PDB entry 9FJK | electron microscopy, 2.84 A resolution | chains B and C of the 5 polymer chains in the assembly

== Chain B (and C) ==
Molecule: Spike glycoprotein, Fibritin
Source organism: Severe acute respiratory syndrome coronavirus 2
Notes: chain C of this document is another copy of the same molecule, construct and numbering; everything in this record applies to it too
Reference sequence: chimeric construct of P0DTC2, P10104: residues 1-1204 from P0DTC2 (SPIKE_SARS2) positions 1-1204 (same numbers); residues 1208-1234 from P10104 positions 458-484 (UniProt number = residue number - 750)
Amino-acid sequence (1277 residues; row label = number of the first residue in the row):
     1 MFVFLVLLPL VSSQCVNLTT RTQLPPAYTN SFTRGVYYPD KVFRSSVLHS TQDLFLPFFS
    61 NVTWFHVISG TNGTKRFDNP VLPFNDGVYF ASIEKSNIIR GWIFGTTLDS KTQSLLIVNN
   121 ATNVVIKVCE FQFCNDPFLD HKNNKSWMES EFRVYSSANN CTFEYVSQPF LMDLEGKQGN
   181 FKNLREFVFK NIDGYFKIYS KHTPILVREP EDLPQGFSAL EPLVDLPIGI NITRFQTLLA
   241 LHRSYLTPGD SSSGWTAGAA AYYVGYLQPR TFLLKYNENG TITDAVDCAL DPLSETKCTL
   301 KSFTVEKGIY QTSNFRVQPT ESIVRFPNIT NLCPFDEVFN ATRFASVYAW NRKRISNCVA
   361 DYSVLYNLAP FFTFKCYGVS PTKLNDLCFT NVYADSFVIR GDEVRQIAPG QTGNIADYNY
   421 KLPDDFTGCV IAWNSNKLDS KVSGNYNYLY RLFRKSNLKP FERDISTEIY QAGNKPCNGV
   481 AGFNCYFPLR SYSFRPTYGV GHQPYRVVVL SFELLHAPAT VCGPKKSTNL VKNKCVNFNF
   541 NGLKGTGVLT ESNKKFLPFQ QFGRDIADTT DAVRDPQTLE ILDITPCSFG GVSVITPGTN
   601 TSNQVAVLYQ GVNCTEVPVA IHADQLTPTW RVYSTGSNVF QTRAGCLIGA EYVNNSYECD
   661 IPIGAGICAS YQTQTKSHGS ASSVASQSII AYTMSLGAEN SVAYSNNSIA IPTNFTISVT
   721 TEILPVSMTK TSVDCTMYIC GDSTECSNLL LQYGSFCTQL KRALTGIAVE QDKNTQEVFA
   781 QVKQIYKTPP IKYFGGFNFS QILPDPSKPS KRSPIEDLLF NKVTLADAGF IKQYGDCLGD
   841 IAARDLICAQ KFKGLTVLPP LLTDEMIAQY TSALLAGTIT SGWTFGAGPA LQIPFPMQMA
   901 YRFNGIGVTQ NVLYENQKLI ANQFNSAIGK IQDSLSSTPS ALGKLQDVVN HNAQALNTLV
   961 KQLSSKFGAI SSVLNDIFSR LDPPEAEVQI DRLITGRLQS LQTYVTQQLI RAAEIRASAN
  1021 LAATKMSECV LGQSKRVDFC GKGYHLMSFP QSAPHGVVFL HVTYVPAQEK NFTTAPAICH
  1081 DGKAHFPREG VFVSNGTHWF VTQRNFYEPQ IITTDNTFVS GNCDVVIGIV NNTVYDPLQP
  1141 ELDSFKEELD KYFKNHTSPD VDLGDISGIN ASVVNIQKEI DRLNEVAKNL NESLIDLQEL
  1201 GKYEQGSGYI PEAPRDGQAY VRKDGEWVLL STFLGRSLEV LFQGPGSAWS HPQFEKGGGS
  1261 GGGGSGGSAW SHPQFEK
Unresolved in the structure: 1-16, 67-77, 141-150, 174-180, 240-260, 369-373, 412, 497-502, 675-684, 834-843, 1145-1277 (chain C: 1-16, 67-77, 141-150, 174-180, 240-260, 497-500, 675-684, 834-843, 1145-1277)
Construct notes: variant Val-67 (Ala in P0DTC2), Ile-93 (Thr95 in P0DTC2), Asp-140 (Gly142 in P0DTC2), Leu-206 (Asn211 in P0DTC2), Val-207 (Leu212 in P0DTC2), Arg-208 (Val213 in P0DTC2), Glu-209 (Arg214 in P0DTC2), Asp-336 (Gly339 in P0DTC2), Leu-368 (Ser371 in P0DTC2), Pro-370 (Ser373 in P0DTC2), Phe-372 (Ser375 in P0DTC2), Asn-414 (Lys417 in P0DTC2), Lys-437 (Asn440 in P0DTC2), Ser-443 (Gly446 in P0DTC2), Asn-474 (Ser477 in P0DTC2), Lys-475 (Thr478 in P0DTC2), Ala-481 (Glu484 in P0DTC2), Arg-490 (Gln493 in P0DTC2), Ser-493 (Gly496 in P0DTC2), Arg-495 (Gln498 in P0DTC2), Tyr-498 (Asn501 in P0DTC2), His-502 (Tyr505 in P0DTC2), Lys-544 (Thr547 in P0DTC2), Gly-611 (Asp614 in P0DTC2), Tyr-652 (His655 in P0DTC2), Lys-676 (Asn679 in P0DTC2), His-678 (Pro681 in P0DTC2), Lys-761 (Asn764 in P0DTC2), Tyr-793 (Asp796 in P0DTC2), Lys-853 (Asn856 in P0DTC2), His-951 (Gln954 in P0DTC2), Lys-966 (Asn969 in P0DTC2), Phe-978 (Leu981 in P0DTC2); insertion (210-211); engineered mutation Gly-679 (Arg682 in P0DTC2), Ser-680 (Arg683 in P0DTC2), Ser-682 (Arg685 in P0DTC2), Pro-889 (Ala892 in P0DTC2), Pro-896 (Ala899 in P0DTC2), Pro-939 (Ala942 in P0DTC2), Pro-983 (Lys986 in P0DTC2), Pro-984 (Val987 in P0DTC2), Leu-1229 (Phe479 in P10104); conflict Pro-814 (Phe817 in P0DTC2); linker (1205-1207); expression tag (1235-1277)
UniProt features mapped onto this chain:
  - glycosylation (N-linked (GlcNAc...) asparagine): Asn-17 (complex), Asn-61 (hybrid), Asn-331 (complex), Asn-603 (hybrid)
Disulfide bonds: Cys-288/Cys-298, Cys-376/Cys-429, Cys-477/Cys-485, Cys-535/Cys-587, Cys-614/Cys-646, Cys-659/Cys-668, Cys-735/Cys-757, Cys-740/Cys-746, Cys-1029/Cys-1040, Cys-1079/Cys-1123

== Interface between chain B and chain C ==
Contacting residue pairs (190):
  Tyr-38(B) / Leu-557(C)  hydrophobic
  Tyr-38(B) / Phe-559(C)  hydrophobic
  Asp-40(B) / Phe-559(C)
  Lys-41(B) / Phe-559(C)
  Lys-41(B) / Gln-560(C)
  Lys-41(B) / Gln-561(C)  hydrogen bond (backbone-backbone)
  Lys-41(B) / Phe-562(C)  hydrogen bond (backbone-backbone)
  Val-42(B) / Gln-560(C)  hydrogen bond (backbone-side chain)
  Val-42(B) / Phe-562(C)
  Val-42(B) / Arg-564(C)
  Phe-43(B) / Lys-554(C)
  Phe-43(B) / Lys-555(C)
  Phe-43(B) / Phe-556(C)  hydrophobic
  Phe-43(B) / Gln-560(C)
  Phe-43(B) / Phe-562(C)  hydrogen bond (backbone-backbone)
  Phe-43(B) / Gly-563(C)
  Phe-43(B) / Arg-564(C)  hydrogen bond (backbone-backbone)
  Arg-44(B) / Arg-564(C)
  Val-47(B) / Asp-565(C)
  Tyr-195(B) / Thr-390(C)
  Tyr-195(B) / Asn-391(C)  hydrogen bond
  Glu-221(B) / Phe-559(C)
  Pro-222(B) / Phe-559(C)  hydrophobic
  Pro-227(B) / Arg-354(C)  hydrogen bond (backbone-side chain)
  Ile-228(B) / Arg-354(C)  hydrogen bond (backbone-side chain)
  Gly-229(B) / Arg-352(C)  hydrogen bond (backbone-side chain)
  Gly-229(B) / Arg-354(C)
  Asn-279(B) / Lys-555(C)
  Tyr-366(B) / Thr-412(C)  hydrogen bond (side chain-backbone)
  Tyr-366(B) / Gly-413(C)  hydrogen bond (side chain-backbone)
  Tyr-366(B) / Tyr-418(C)
  Asn-367(B) / Phe-453(C)
  Asn-367(B) / Tyr-486(C)
  Pro-381(B) / Thr-412(C)
  Thr-382(B) / Thr-412(C)
  Lys-437(B) / Arg-495(C)  hydrogen bond (side chain-backbone)
  Lys-437(B) / Pro-496(C)  hydrogen bond (side chain-backbone)
  Lys-437(B) / His-502(C)
  Ser-732(B) / Gln-311(C)
  Asp-734(B) / Asn-314(C)  hydrogen bond
  Asp-734(B) / Arg-316(C)  salt bridge
  Thr-736(B) / Arg-316(C)
  Met-737(B) / Arg-316(C)
  Met-737(B) / Phe-589(C)  hydrophobic
  Asp-742(B) / Gly-545(C)
  Gln-752(B) / Ser-965(C)
  Gln-752(B) / Lys-966(C)  hydrogen bond (backbone-backbone)
  Gln-752(B) / Phe-967(C)  hydrogen bond (backbone-backbone)
  Gln-752(B) / Gly-968(C)
  Tyr-753(B) / Gln-962(C)
  Tyr-753(B) / Ser-965(C)  hydrogen bond (backbone-side chain)
  Tyr-753(B) / Phe-967(C)  hydrophobic
  Gly-754(B) / Ser-965(C)
  Ser-755(B) / Gln-962(C)
  Phe-756(B) / Gln-962(C)
  Gln-759(B) / Thr-958(C)
  Gln-759(B) / Thr-1003(C)
  Gln-759(B) / Gln-1007(C)  hydrogen bond
  Lys-761(B) / Asn-314(C)  hydrogen bond
  Arg-762(B) / Gln-954(C)
  Arg-762(B) / Thr-958(C)  hydrogen bond
  Gln-781(B) / Lys-1042(C)
  Gln-784(B) / Ala-698(C)
  Gln-784(B) / Asn-700(C)  hydrogen bond
  Ile-785(B) / Leu-696(C)
  Ile-785(B) / Gly-697(C)
  Ile-785(B) / Ala-698(C)  hydrogen bond (backbone-backbone)
  Ile-785(B) / Glu-699(C)
  Ile-785(B) / Asn-700(C)  hydrogen bond (backbone-backbone)
  Tyr-786(B) / Asn-700(C)
  Tyr-786(B) / Val-702(C)  hydrophobic
  Lys-787(B) / Glu-699(C)  salt bridge
  Lys-787(B) / Asn-700(C)  hydrogen bond (backbone-backbone)
  Pro-789(B) / Tyr-704(C)  hydrophobic
  Tyr-793(B) / Tyr-704(C)
  Phe-794(B) / Tyr-704(C)
  Gly-829(B) / Arg-643(C)
  Ile-831(B) / Gly-611(C)
  Ile-831(B) / Val-612(C)
  Ile-831(B) / Asn-613(C)
  Ile-831(B) / Gln-641(C)
  Ile-831(B) / Thr-642(C)
  Ile-831(B) / Arg-643(C)
  Ile-831(B) / Gly-645(C)
  Lys-832(B) / Asn-613(C)
  Gln-833(B) / Thr-585(C)
  Arg-844(B) / Asn-553(C)
  Arg-844(B) / Lys-554(C)
  Arg-844(B) / Asp-565(C)
  Asp-845(B) / Asp-565(C)  hydrogen bond (backbone-side chain)
  Leu-846(B) / Ile-566(C)
  Ala-849(B) / Ile-566(C)  hydrophobic
  Gln-850(B) / Ile-566(C)
  Lys-851(B) / Phe-589(C)
  Lys-851(B) / Gly-611(C)  hydrogen bond (side chain-backbone)
  Phe-852(B) / Thr-585(C)
  Phe-852(B) / Pro-586(C)
  Phe-852(B) / Phe-589(C)  hydrophobic
  Lys-853(B) / Asp-568(C)  salt bridge
  Lys-853(B) / Thr-569(C)
  Pro-859(B) / Ala-644(C)  hydrophobic
  Pro-860(B) / Gly-664(C)
  Pro-860(B) / Ala-665(C)  hydrogen bond (backbone-backbone)
  Leu-861(B) / Pro-662(C)  hydrophobic
  Leu-861(B) / Ala-665(C)
  Leu-861(B) / Gly-666(C)  hydrogen bond (backbone-backbone)
  Leu-861(B) / Cys-668(C)  hydrophobic
  Leu-862(B) / Met-694(C)  hydrophobic
  Thr-863(B) / Arg-643(C)
  Thr-863(B) / Ala-665(C)
  Met-866(B) / Gly-666(C)
  Met-866(B) / Thr-693(C)
  Met-866(B) / Met-694(C)  hydrophobic
  Met-866(B) / Leu-696(C)
  Gln-869(B) / Leu-696(C)
  Tyr-870(B) / Leu-696(C)
  Thr-880(B) / Val-702(C)
  Trp-883(B) / Tyr-1044(C)
  Gly-886(B) / Asp-1038(C)
  Gly-886(B) / Lys-1042(C)
  Ala-887(B) / Gly-1043(C)
  Ala-887(B) / Tyr-1044(C)  hydrophobic
  Pro-889(B) / Pro-1066(C)
  Pro-889(B) / Glu-1069(C)
  Ala-890(B) / Val-702(C)  hydrophobic
  Leu-891(B) / Ala-710(C)
  Leu-891(B) / Pro-712(C)
  Leu-891(B) / Glu-1069(C)
  Gln-892(B) / Val-702(C)
  Gln-892(B) / Ala-703(C)
  Gln-892(B) / Ser-708(C)
  Gln-892(B) / Ile-709(C)
  Gln-892(B) / Ala-710(C)  hydrogen bond (backbone-backbone)
  Gln-892(B) / Asn-1071(C)  hydrogen bond
  Ile-893(B) / Tyr-704(C)
  Ile-893(B) / Ser-708(C)
  Pro-894(B) / Asn-706(C)
  Pro-894(B) / Asn-707(C)
  Pro-894(B) / Ser-708(C)
  Pro-894(B) / Thr-1074(C)
  Phe-895(B) / Tyr-704(C)  hydrogen bond (backbone-side chain)
  Met-897(B) / Thr-1074(C)
  Met-897(B) / Ala-1075(C)
  Met-897(B) / Pro-1076(C)
  Met-897(B) / Val-1091(C)  hydrophobic
  Tyr-901(B) / Ile-709(C)
  Tyr-901(B) / Val-1091(C)
  Tyr-901(B) / Arg-1104(C)
  Asn-904(B) / Arg-1104(C)  hydrogen bond
  Gln-910(B) / Pro-1087(C)  hydrogen bond (side chain-backbone)
  Gln-910(B) / Arg-1104(C)
  Asn-911(B) / Phe-1086(C)
  Asn-911(B) / Phe-1118(C)
  Asn-911(B) / Ser-1120(C)  hydrogen bond
  Tyr-914(B) / Pro-1076(C)  hydrophobic
  Tyr-914(B) / Phe-1086(C)  hydrophobic
  Tyr-914(B) / Val-1125(C)
  Glu-915(B) / Ser-1120(C)  hydrogen bond
  Glu-915(B) / Val-1125(C)
  Ser-964(B) / Asp-568(C)
  Asn-975(B) / Lys-544(C)
  Phe-978(B) / Lys-383(C)  hydrogen bond (backbone-side chain)
  Ser-979(B) / Lys-383(C)
  Ser-979(B) / Leu-387(C)
  Ser-979(B) / Lys-544(C)  hydrogen bond
  Arg-980(B) / Gly-378(C)
  Arg-980(B) / Val-379(C)
  Arg-980(B) / Ser-380(C)
  Arg-980(B) / Leu-514(C)
  Leu-981(B) / Lys-383(C)  hydrogen bond (backbone-side chain)
  Asp-982(B) / Ser-380(C)  hydrogen bond
  Asp-991(B) / Phe-967(C)
  Asp-991(B) / Arg-992(C)  salt bridge
  Gln-999(B) / Gln-999(C)
  Gln-1002(B) / Thr-1003(C)
  Thr-1006(B) / Thr-1006(C)
  Leu-1009(B) / Ile-1010(C)  hydrophobic
  Arg-1016(B) / Glu-1014(C)
  Thr-1024(B) / Arg-1036(C)
  Ser-1027(B) / Val-1037(C)
  Ser-1027(B) / Asp-1038(C)
  Glu-1028(B) / Arg-1036(C)  salt bridge
  Glu-1028(B) / Val-1037(C)
  Leu-1031(B) / Val-1037(C)  hydrophobic
  Leu-1031(B) / Asp-1038(C)
  Gly-1032(B) / Val-1037(C)
  Arg-1036(B) / Arg-1036(C)
  Glu-1108(B) / Ser-1120(C)
  Leu-1138(B) / Leu-1138(C)  hydrophobic
  Glu-1141(B) / Leu-1142(C)
Also at the interface, not in a pair above, chain B (117 interface residues in all): Ser-45, Gly-280, Leu-332, Val-364, Phe-374, Asn-434, Pro-496, Thr-765, Lys-783, Ile-847, Leu-858, Thr-884, Gly-888, Thr-909, Gln-917, Val-960, Ile-1010
Also at the interface, not in a pair above, chain C (121 interface residues in all): Leu-452, Ala-472, Asn-474, Thr-546, Ala-567, Gln-610, Cys-659, Ile-663, Ile-667, Ser-701, Ser-705, Phe-1039, Val-1065, Gly-1121, Val-1126, Ile-1127

== Overview ==
117 residues of chain B face 121 of chain C across their interface, with 39 hydrogen bonds and 5 salt bridges.
Among the polar pairs are Asp-734(B)/Arg-316(C), Lys-787(B)/Glu-699(C) and Lys-853(B)/Asp-568(C).
Both chains are Spike glycoprotein, Fibritin (Severe acute respiratory syndrome coronavirus 2). Entry 9FJK
(Omicron BA.1 Spike protein with neutralizing NTD specific mAb K501SP6) was determined by electron microscopy
together with 8C5R from the same study.
